PDB entry 9HAD | X-ray diffraction, 2.75 A resolution | chains A and D

== Chain A ==
Name: Mite allergen Der f 21.0101
Source organism: Dermatophagoides farinae
Reference sequence: B2GM84 (ALL21_DERFA); residues 7-118 here correspond to UniProt positions 25-136 (UniProt number = residue number + 18)
Amino-acid sequence (125 residues; each row starts with the number of its first residue):
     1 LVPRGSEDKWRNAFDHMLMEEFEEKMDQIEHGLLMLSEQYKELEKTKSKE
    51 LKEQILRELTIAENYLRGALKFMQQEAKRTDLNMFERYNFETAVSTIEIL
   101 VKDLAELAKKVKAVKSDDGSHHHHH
Unresolved in the structure: 117-125
Sequence notes: expression tag (1-6, 119-125)

== Chain D ==
Name: DerF21_binder10
Source organism: synthetic construct
Amino-acid sequence (115 residues; row label = number of the first residue in the row):
     1 MLPDEEKLKLLDTLLTMVEWVKELLEESVEKNSRMRHIRAVMWAEYMLEI
    51 ARSLEDEKILEIAEKLEKALPEKSKMFTKEEYEKLMEVLEELEEVLEEKK
   101 EEVEERIEGSHHHHH
Unresolved in the structure: 1, 110-115

== How chain A and chain D interact ==
Contacting residue pairs (43):
  Leu1(A) - Glu6(D)
  Leu1(A) - Lys9(D)
  Arg4(A) - Asp12(D)
  Arg4(A) - Thr13(D)
  Ser6(A) - Thr16(D)
  Ser6(A) - Trp20(D)
  Glu7(A) - Thr16(D)
  Glu7(A) - Glu19(D)
  Glu7(A) - Trp20(D)  hydrogen bond (backbone-side chain)
  Lys9(A) - Trp20(D)
  Met19(A) - Arg39(D)
  Glu23(A) - Arg36(D)  salt bridge
  Glu23(A) - Arg39(D)  salt bridge
  Glu24(A) - Arg36(D)
  Met26(A) - Met35(D)  hydrophobic
  Asp27(A) - Ser33(D)  hydrogen bond
  Asp27(A) - Met35(D)
  Asp27(A) - Arg36(D)  salt bridge
  Glu30(A) - Arg34(D)
  Glu30(A) - Met35(D)
  Met84(A) - Thr13(D)
  Phe85(A) - Trp20(D)  hydrophobic
  Phe85(A) - Trp43(D)
  Tyr88(A) - Met17(D)  hydrophobic
  Tyr88(A) - Trp43(D)  hydrophobic
  Tyr88(A) - Tyr46(D)  hydrophobic
  Tyr88(A) - Ile50(D)
  Asn89(A) - Arg39(D)  hydrogen bond (backbone-side chain)
  Asn89(A) - Trp43(D)
  Glu91(A) - Tyr46(D)
  Thr92(A) - Arg39(D)
  Thr92(A) - Trp43(D)  hydrogen bond
  Thr92(A) - Tyr46(D)
  Ala93(A) - Arg39(D)
  Ser95(A) - Met42(D)
  Thr96(A) - Met35(D)
  Thr96(A) - Ile38(D)
  Thr96(A) - Arg39(D)
  Ile99(A) - Arg34(D)
  Ile99(A) - Ile38(D)  hydrophobic
  Ile99(A) - Met42(D)  hydrophobic
  Ile99(A) - Ser74(D)
  Asp103(A) - Arg34(D)  salt bridge
Interface residues without a listed pair, chain A (25 interface residues in all): Gly5, Asp8, Leu100

== In short ==
Chain A and chain D form an interface of 25 and 19 residues respectively, with 4 hydrogen bonds and 4 salt
bridges. Among the polar pairs are Glu23(A)-Arg36(D), Glu23(A)-Arg39(D) and Asp27(A)-Arg36(D).
Here chain A is Mite allergen Der f 21.0101 (Dermatophagoides farinae) and chain D is DerF21_binder10
(synthetic construct). Entry 9HAD (Der f 21 dust mite allergen with computationally designed DerF21_b10
binder) was determined by X-ray diffraction (same publication as 9HAC, 9HAE and 9HAF).
